Entry 2PE8 (X-ray diffraction, 2.00 A resolution); this record covers chain A.

== Chain A ==
Molecule: Splicing factor 45
Organism: Homo sapiens
Reference sequence: Q96I25 (SPF45_HUMAN); numbering as in UniProt (aligned over 301-401)
Chain sequence (105 residues; row label = number of the first residue in the row):
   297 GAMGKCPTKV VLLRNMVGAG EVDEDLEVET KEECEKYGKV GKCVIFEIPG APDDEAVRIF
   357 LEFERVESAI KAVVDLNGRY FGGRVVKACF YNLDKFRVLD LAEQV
Unresolved in the structure: 297, 319-321
Differences from the reference sequence: cloning artifact (297-300)
Curated features (UniProtKB/Swiss-Prot):
  - mutagenesis: Asp319 (D319A: Impairs interaction with SF1; has minor effect on interaction with SF3B1 and U2AF2; D319K: Abolishes interaction with SF3B1, SF1 and U2AF2. Abolishes regulation of alternative splicing), Arg375 (R375A: Impairs interaction with SF3B1, SF1 and U2AF2. Abolishes regulation of alternative splicing), Tyr376 (Y376A: Impairs interaction with SF3B1, SF1 and U2AF2. Abolishes regulation of alternative splicing), Phe377 (F377A: Impairs interaction with SF1 and U2AF2 and abolishes interaction with SF3B1. Abolishes regulation of alternative splicing)

== Summary ==
Curated annotation (UniProt) lists 4 mutagenesis sites.
Chain A is Splicing factor 45 (Homo sapiens); the structure, Crystal structure of the UHM domain of human
SPF45 (free form), was determined by X-ray diffraction together with 2PEH from the same study.
